Entry 9BW0 (X-ray diffraction, 3.51 A resolution); this record covers chains B and J of the 14 polymer chains in the assembly.

== Chain B ==
Molecule: DNA-directed RNA polymerase subunit beta
From: Saccharomyces cerevisiae
Notes: EC 2.7.7.6
UniProtKB: A0A6A5Q4H2 (A0A6A5Q4H2_YEASX); residues 1-1224 here = UniProt positions 1-1224
Amino-acid sequence (1224 residues; numbered 1 to 1224; the number before each row is that of its first residue):
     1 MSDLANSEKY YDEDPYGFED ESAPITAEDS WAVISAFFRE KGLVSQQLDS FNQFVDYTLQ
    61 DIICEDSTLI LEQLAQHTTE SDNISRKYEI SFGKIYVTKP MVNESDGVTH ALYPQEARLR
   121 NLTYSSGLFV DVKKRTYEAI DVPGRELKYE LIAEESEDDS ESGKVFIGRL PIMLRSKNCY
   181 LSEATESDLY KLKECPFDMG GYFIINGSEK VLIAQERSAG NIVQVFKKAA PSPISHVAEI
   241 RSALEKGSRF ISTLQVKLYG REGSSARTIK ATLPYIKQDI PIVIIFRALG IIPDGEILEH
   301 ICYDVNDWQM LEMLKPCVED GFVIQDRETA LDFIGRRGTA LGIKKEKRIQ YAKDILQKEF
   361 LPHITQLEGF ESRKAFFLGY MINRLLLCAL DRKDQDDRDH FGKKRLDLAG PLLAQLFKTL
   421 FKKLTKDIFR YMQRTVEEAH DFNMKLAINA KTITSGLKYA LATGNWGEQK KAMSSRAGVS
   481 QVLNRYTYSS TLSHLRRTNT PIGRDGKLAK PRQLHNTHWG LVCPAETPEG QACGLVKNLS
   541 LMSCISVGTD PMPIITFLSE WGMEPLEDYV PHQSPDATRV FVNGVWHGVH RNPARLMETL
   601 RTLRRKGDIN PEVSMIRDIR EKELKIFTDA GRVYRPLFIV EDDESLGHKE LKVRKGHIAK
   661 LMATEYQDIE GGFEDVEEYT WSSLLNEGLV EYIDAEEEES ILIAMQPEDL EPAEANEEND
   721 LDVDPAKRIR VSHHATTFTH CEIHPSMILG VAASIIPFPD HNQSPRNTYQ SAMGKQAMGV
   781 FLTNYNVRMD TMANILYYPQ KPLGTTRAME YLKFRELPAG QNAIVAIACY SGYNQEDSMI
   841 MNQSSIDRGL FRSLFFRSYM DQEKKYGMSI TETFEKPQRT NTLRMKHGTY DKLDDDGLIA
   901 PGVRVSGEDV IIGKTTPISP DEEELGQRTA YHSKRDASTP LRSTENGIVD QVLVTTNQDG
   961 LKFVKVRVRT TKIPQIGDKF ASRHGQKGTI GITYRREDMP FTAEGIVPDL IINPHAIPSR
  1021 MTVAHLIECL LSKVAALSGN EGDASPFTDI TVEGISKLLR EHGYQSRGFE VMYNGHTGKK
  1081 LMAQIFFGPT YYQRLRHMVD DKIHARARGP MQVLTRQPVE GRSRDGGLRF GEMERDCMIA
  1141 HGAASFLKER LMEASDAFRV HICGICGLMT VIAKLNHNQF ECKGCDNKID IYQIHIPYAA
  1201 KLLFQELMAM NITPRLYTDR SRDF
Disordered / not traced: 1-19, 65-89, 133-164, 336-347, 434-445, 503-509, 643-650, 667-679, 713-725, 879-883, 918-933
Ion coordination: Zn2+: C1163, C1166, C1185
From the paper describing this entry:
  - mutagenesis - E529A, E529D, Y769F: increased catalytic activity (citing earlier work)
  - mutagenesis - E529Q: decreased catalytic activity (citing earlier work)

== Chain J ==
Molecule: DNA-directed RNA polymerases II subunit RPABC5
From: Saccharomyces cerevisiae
UniProtKB: A0A6A5Q7Q6 (A0A6A5Q7Q6_YEASX); residue numbers follow UniProt; this construct covers 1-70
Amino-acid sequence (70 residues; each row starts with the number of its first residue):
     1 MIVPVRCFSC GKVVGDKWES YLNLLQEDEL DEGTALSRLG LKRYCCRRMI LTHVDLIEKF
    61 LRYNPLEKRD
Disordered / not traced: 66-70
Ion coordination: Zn2+: C7, C10, C45, C46

== Interface between chain B and chain J ==
Residue-residue contacts (65):
  E186(B) with R62(J), salt bridge
  Y190(B) with K59(J); R62(J); Y63(J)
  K193(B) with N64(J); P65(J)
  E194(B) with Y63(J), hydrogen bond (backbone-side chain)
  C195(B) with Y63(J)
  V780(B) with L56(J), hydrophobic
  T783(B) with K59(J); F60(J); Y63(J), hydrogen bond
  N784(B) with Y63(J), hydrogen bond (backbone-side chain)
  Y785(B) with M1(J); F60(J), hydrophobic
  Y797(B) with M1(J)
  Y798(B) with M1(J); I2(J); P4(J), hydrophobic
  P799(B) with M1(J); V54(J)
  Q800(B) with R48(J); M49(J); T52(J), hydrogen bond
  K801(B) with L51(J); T52(J), hydrogen bond (backbone-backbone); V54(J)
  L803(B) with L51(J), hydrophobic; T52(J)
  R815(B) with V54(J)
  N822(B) with R48(J), hydrogen bond (backbone-side chain); T52(J)
  I824(B) with S9(J); Y44(J), hydrophobic
  S845(B) with F8(J), hydrogen bond (side chain-backbone); S9(J)
  R848(B) with C7(J); F8(J), hydrogen bond (side chain-backbone); S9(J); C10(J), hydrogen bond (side chain-backbone); G11(J)
  G849(B) with F8(J)
  L850(B) with F8(J)
  R996(B) with S9(J)
  E1004(B) with R43(J)
  I1006(B) with R43(J); Y44(J), hydrophobic
  V1007(B) with S9(J)
  D1009(B) with F8(J); S9(J), hydrogen bond; R48(J), salt bridge
  K1033(B) with Y44(J)
  A1035(B) with L51(J)
  A1036(B) with R47(J), hydrogen bond (backbone-side chain)
  L1037(B) with R47(J), hydrogen bond (backbone-side chain)
  S1038(B) with G33(J), hydrogen bond (backbone-backbone)
  G1039(B) with E32(J); G33(J); R47(J); L51(J)
  N1040(B) with D31(J); E32(J)
  E1041(B) with L51(J)
  Y1064(B) with Y44(J)
  E1070(B) with Y44(J), hydrogen bond
Other interface residues (no listed pair), chain B (49 interface residues in all): S187, P196, F197, N786, L796, E816, P818, Q821, N842, S844, F1087, P1089
Other interface residues (no listed pair), chain J (29 interface residues in all): L36, C45, H53

== Overview ==
The interface between chain B and chain J involves 49 residues on one side and 29 on the other; the contacts
include 14 hydrogen bonds and 2 salt bridges. Polar contacts include E186(B)-R62(J), D1009(B)-R48(J) and
E194(B)-Y63(J). The paper reports that E529A, E529D and Y769F of chain B increase catalytic activity; E529Q of
chain B reduces catalytic activity.
Chain B is DNA-directed RNA polymerase subunit beta and chain J is DNA-directed RNA polymerases II subunit
RPABC5, both from Saccharomyces cerevisiae; the structure, RNA Polymerase II - No ATP, was determined by X-ray
diffraction, deposited together with 9BVT, 8U9R and 8U9X.
